6Z8D - chains A and B; structure by electron microscopy, 2.63 A resolution.

[Chain A (and B)]
Name: Capsid protein precursor
From: Human picobirnavirus
Notes: chain B of this document is another copy of the same molecule, construct and numbering; everything in this record applies to it too
UniProtKB: Q50LE5 (CAPSD_HPBVH); residue numbers follow UniProt; this construct covers 1-552
Amino-acid sequence (552 residues; numbered 1 to 552; the number before each row is that of its first residue):
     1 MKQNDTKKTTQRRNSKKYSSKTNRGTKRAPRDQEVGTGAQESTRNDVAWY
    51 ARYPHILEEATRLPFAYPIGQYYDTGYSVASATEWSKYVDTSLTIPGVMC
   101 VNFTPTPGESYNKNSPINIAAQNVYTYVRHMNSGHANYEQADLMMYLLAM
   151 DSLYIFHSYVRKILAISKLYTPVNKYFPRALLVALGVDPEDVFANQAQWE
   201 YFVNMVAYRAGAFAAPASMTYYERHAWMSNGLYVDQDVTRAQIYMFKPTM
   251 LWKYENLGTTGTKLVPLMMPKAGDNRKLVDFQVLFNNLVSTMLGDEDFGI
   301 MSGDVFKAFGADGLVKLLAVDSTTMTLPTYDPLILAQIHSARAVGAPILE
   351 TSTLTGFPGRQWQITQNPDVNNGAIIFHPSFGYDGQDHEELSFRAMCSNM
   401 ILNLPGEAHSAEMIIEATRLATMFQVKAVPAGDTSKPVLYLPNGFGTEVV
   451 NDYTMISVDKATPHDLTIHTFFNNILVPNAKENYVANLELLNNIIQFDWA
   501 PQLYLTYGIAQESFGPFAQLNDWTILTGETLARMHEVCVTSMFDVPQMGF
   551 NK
Unresolved in the structure: 1-42, 550-552 (chain B: 1-42)
UniProt features mapped onto this chain:
  - site: Phe-65, Ala-66 (Cleavage)
Reported in the primary citation:
  - self-association interface (contacts with another copy of this molecule): Arg-44 to Ile-95, Tyr-484, Leu-488, Leu-491, Tyr-507, Ile-509, Phe-517

[Interface between chain A and chain B]
Pairs across the interface (220):
  Asp-46(A) with Pro-546(B); Lys-552(B)
  Val-47(A) with Pro-546(B)
  Trp-49(A) with Thr-540(B); Ser-541(B); Asp-544(B)
  Tyr-50(A) with Ile-415(B); Val-537(B), hydrophobic; Cys-538(B), hydrogen bond; Ser-541(B), hydrogen bond
  Arg-52(A) with Asp-544(B), salt bridge; Asn-551(B)
  Tyr-53(A) with Asn-551(B), hydrogen bond
  Ile-56(A) with Val-537(B), hydrophobic
  Leu-57(A) with Ile-415(B), hydrophobic
  Glu-58(A) with Ala-411(B)
  Glu-59(A) with Arg-533(B), hydrogen bond (backbone-side chain)
  Ala-60(A) with Arg-533(B); Met-534(B)
  Thr-61(A) with Ala-411(B); Ile-414(B); Ile-415(B)
  Leu-63(A) with Thr-524(B); Thr-530(B)
  Pro-64(A) with Thr-524(B)
  Phe-65(A) with Leu-402(B); Leu-404(B), hydrophobic; His-409(B); Asp-522(B); Trp-523(B); Thr-524(B)
  Ala-66(A) with Asp-522(B), hydrogen bond (backbone-side chain)
  Tyr-67(A) with Trp-523(B); Thr-524(B); Ile-525(B)
  Tyr-73(A) with Trp-523(B), hydrophobic
  Asp-74(A) with Ile-525(B)
  Thr-75(A) with Ser-398(B); Asn-399(B); Ile-401(B); Ile-525(B)
  Gly-76(A) with Ser-398(B); Asn-399(B), hydrogen bond (backbone-backbone)
  Tyr-77(A) with Cys-397(B); Asn-399(B)
  Ser-78(A) with Met-396(B); Cys-397(B), hydrogen bond (backbone-backbone); Ser-398(B); Asn-399(B); Phe-424(B), hydrogen bond (side chain-backbone); Gln-425(B)
  Val-79(A) with Cys-397(B), hydrogen bond (backbone-backbone); Phe-424(B), hydrophobic; Gln-425(B)
  Ser-81(A) with Lys-427(B)
  Ala-82(A) with Cys-397(B), hydrophobic
  Glu-84(A) with Lys-427(B), salt bridge
  Trp-85(A) with Arg-394(B); Cys-397(B), hydrophobic; Lys-427(B); Tyr-440(B)
  Lys-87(A) with Ala-510(B), hydrogen bond (side chain-backbone); Gln-511(B); Glu-512(B), salt bridge; Ser-513(B), hydrogen bond (backbone-backbone)
  Tyr-88(A) with Leu-391(B), hydrophobic; Arg-394(B); Ala-395(B), hydrogen bond (backbone-backbone); Thr-506(B); Gln-511(B); Ser-513(B), hydrogen bond (backbone-side chain)
  Val-89(A) with Arg-394(B); Ser-398(B)
  Asp-90(A) with Ser-398(B), hydrogen bond (backbone-side chain); Ser-513(B); Phe-514(B); Gly-515(B), hydrogen bond (side chain-backbone)
  Thr-91(A) with Ser-398(B)
  Leu-93(A) with Ile-401(B), hydrophobic; Pro-516(B), hydrophobic; Trp-523(B), hydrophobic
  Ile-95(A) with Trp-523(B)
  Thr-220(A) with Val-47(B)
  Glu-223(A) with Arg-44(B); Asn-45(B)
  Arg-224(A) with Arg-44(B)
  Trp-227(A) with Arg-44(B)
  Arg-240(A) with Asn-521(B); Asp-522(B); Trp-523(B)
  Leu-391(A) with Tyr-88(B)
  Arg-394(A) with Trp-85(B); Tyr-88(B); Val-89(B)
  Ala-395(A) with Tyr-88(B), hydrogen bond (backbone-backbone)
  Cys-397(A) with Tyr-77(B); Ser-78(B), hydrogen bond (backbone-backbone); Val-79(B), hydrogen bond (backbone-backbone); Ala-82(B), hydrophobic; Trp-85(B), hydrophobic
  Ser-398(A) with Thr-75(B); Gly-76(B); Ser-78(B), hydrogen bond (backbone-side chain); Val-89(B); Asp-90(B), hydrogen bond (side chain-backbone); Thr-91(B)
  Asn-399(A) with Thr-75(B), hydrogen bond (side chain-backbone); Gly-76(B); Tyr-77(B); Ser-78(B), hydrogen bond
  Ile-401(A) with Thr-75(B); Leu-93(B), hydrophobic
  Leu-402(A) with Leu-63(B), hydrophobic; Phe-65(B)
  Leu-404(A) with Phe-65(B), hydrophobic
  His-409(A) with Phe-65(B)
  Ala-411(A) with Leu-57(B), hydrophobic; Thr-61(B)
  Ile-414(A) with Thr-61(B); Leu-63(B), hydrophobic; Phe-65(B), hydrophobic
  Ile-415(A) with Tyr-50(B); Leu-57(B), hydrophobic; Thr-61(B)
  Glu-416(A) with Arg-44(B), salt bridge; Tyr-50(B)
  Met-423(A) with Ser-78(B), hydrogen bond
  Phe-424(A) with Ser-78(B); Val-79(B), hydrophobic
  Gln-425(A) with Ser-78(B); Val-79(B)
  Lys-427(A) with Ser-81(B); Glu-84(B), salt bridge; Trp-85(B)
  Val-438(A) with Trp-85(B), hydrophobic
  Tyr-440(A) with Trp-85(B)
  Lys-481(A) with Ile-509(B); Ala-510(B); Gln-511(B)
  Tyr-484(A) with Tyr-484(B), hydrophobic; Ile-509(B), hydrophobic
  Val-485(A) with Ala-510(B), hydrophobic; Glu-512(B)
  Leu-488(A) with Leu-491(B), hydrophobic; Leu-505(B), hydrophobic; Tyr-507(B), hydrophobic; Phe-514(B), hydrophobic; Phe-517(B), hydrophobic
  Glu-489(A) with Phe-514(B)
  Leu-491(A) with Leu-488(B), hydrophobic
  Asn-492(A) with Phe-514(B); Pro-516(B); Phe-517(B); Ala-518(B), hydrogen bond (side chain-backbone)
  Ile-495(A) with Phe-517(B), hydrophobic; Gln-519(B)
  Gln-496(A) with Ala-518(B), hydrogen bond (side chain-backbone); Gln-519(B); Leu-520(B), hydrogen bond (side chain-backbone)
  Asp-498(A) with Gln-519(B), hydrogen bond
  Leu-505(A) with Leu-488(B), hydrophobic
  Thr-506(A) with Tyr-88(B)
  Tyr-507(A) with Tyr-484(B), hydrophobic; Val-485(B), hydrophobic; Leu-488(B), hydrophobic
  Ile-509(A) with Lys-481(B); Tyr-484(B), hydrophobic
  Ala-510(A) with Lys-87(B); Lys-481(B); Val-485(B), hydrophobic
  Gln-511(A) with Lys-87(B); Tyr-88(B)
  Glu-512(A) with Lys-87(B); Val-485(B)
  Ser-513(A) with Lys-87(B), hydrogen bond (backbone-backbone); Tyr-88(B), hydrogen bond (side chain-backbone); Asp-90(B)
  Phe-514(A) with Asp-90(B); Leu-488(B), hydrophobic; Glu-489(B); Asn-492(B)
  Gly-515(A) with Asp-90(B), hydrogen bond (backbone-side chain)
  Pro-516(A) with Asn-492(B), hydrogen bond (backbone-side chain)
  Phe-517(A) with Leu-488(B); Asn-492(B); Ile-495(B), hydrophobic
  Ala-518(A) with Asn-492(B), hydrogen bond (backbone-side chain); Gln-496(B)
  Gln-519(A) with Ile-495(B); Gln-496(B); Asp-498(B)
  Leu-520(A) with Gln-496(B)
  Asn-521(A) with Gln-236(B), hydrogen bond
  Asp-522(A) with Phe-65(B); Ala-66(B), hydrogen bond (side chain-backbone); Arg-240(B), salt bridge
  Trp-523(A) with Phe-65(B); Tyr-67(B); Tyr-73(B), hydrophobic; Leu-93(B), hydrophobic; Ile-95(B), hydrophobic
  Thr-524(A) with Leu-63(B); Pro-64(B), hydrogen bond (side chain-backbone); Phe-65(B); Tyr-67(B)
  Ile-525(A) with Tyr-67(B); Asp-74(B); Thr-75(B)
  Leu-526(A) with Leu-63(B), hydrophobic
  Thr-530(A) with Leu-63(B)
  Met-534(A) with Ala-60(B); Thr-61(B)
  Val-537(A) with Trp-49(B), hydrophobic; Ile-56(B), hydrophobic
  Cys-538(A) with Tyr-50(B), hydrogen bond
  Thr-540(A) with Trp-49(B)
  Ser-541(A) with Trp-49(B); Tyr-50(B)
  Asp-544(A) with Trp-49(B); Arg-52(B), salt bridge
Also at the interface, not in a pair above, chain A (110 interface residues in all): Ala-48, Gln-236, Val-238, Asp-331, Leu-333, Glu-389, Met-400, Glu-412, Val-426, Lys-460, Gly-508, Met-542
Also at the interface, not in a pair above, chain B (106 interface residues in all): Thr-43, Ala-80, Glu-389, Glu-407, Glu-412, Met-423, Val-426, Val-438, Lys-460, Ala-480, Leu-526, Gln-547

[In short]
110 residues of chain A face 106 of chain B across their interface, with 36 hydrogen bonds and 7 salt bridges.
Among the polar pairs are Arg-52(A)/Asp-544(B), Glu-84(A)/Lys-427(B) and Lys-87(A)/Glu-512(B). The paper
reports a self-association interface involving Arg-44(A), Tyr-484(A) and Leu-488(A) among others.
Chain A and chain B are both Capsid protein precursor (Human picobirnavirus); the structure, Human
Picobirnavirus CP VLP, was determined by electron microscopy (same publication as 6Z8E and 6Z8F).
